PDB entry 5ZET | electron microscopy, 3.20 A resolution | chains O and A of the 34 polymer chains in the assembly

== Chain O ==
Protein: 50S ribosomal protein L17
Source organism: Mycobacterium smegmatis str. MC2 155
UniProtKB: A0QSL9 (RL17_MYCS2); numbering as in UniProt (aligned over 1-199)
Sequence (199 residues; row label = number of the first residue in the row):
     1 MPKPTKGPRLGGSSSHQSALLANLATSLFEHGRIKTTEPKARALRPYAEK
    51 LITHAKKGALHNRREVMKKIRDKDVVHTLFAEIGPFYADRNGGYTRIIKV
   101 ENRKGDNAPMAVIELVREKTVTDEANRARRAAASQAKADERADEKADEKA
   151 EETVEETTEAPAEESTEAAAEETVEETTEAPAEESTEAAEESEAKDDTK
Unresolved in the structure: 1, 119-199

== Chain A ==
Molecule: 23S rRNA
Source organism: Mycobacterium smegmatis str. MC2 155
Sequence (3120 nucleotides; numbered 1 to 3120; the number before each row is that of its first residue):
     1 UAAGUGUUUAAGGGCGCAUGGUGGAUGCCUUGGCACUGGGAGCCGAUGAA
    51 GGACGUAGGAGGCUGCGAUAAGCCUCGGGGAGCUGUCAACCGAGCGUUGA
   101 UCCGAGGAUGUCCGAAUGGGGAAACCCGGCACGAGUGAUGUCGUGUCACC
   151 AGGCGCUGAAUAUAUAGGCGUCUGGGGGGAACGCGGGGAAGUGAAACAUC
   201 UCAGUACCCGUAGGAAGAGAAAACAAAAUGUGAUUCCGUGAGUAGUGGCG
   251 AGCGAAAGCGGAGGAUGGCUAAACCGUAUGCAUGUGAUACCGGGUAGGGG
   301 UUGUGUGUGCGGGGUUGUGGGACCUAUCUUUCCGGCUCUACCUGGCUGGA
   351 GGGCAGUGAGAAAAUGUUGUGGUUAGCGGAAAUGGCUUGGGAUGGCCUGC
   401 CGUAGACGGUGAGAGCCCGGUACGUGAAAACCCGACGUCUGUCUUGAUGG
   451 UGUUCCCGAGUAGCAGCGGGCCCGUGGAAUCUGCUGUGAAUCUGCCGGGA
   501 CCACCCGGUAAGCCUGAAUACUUCCCAGUGACCGAUAGCGGAUUAGUACC
   551 GUGAGGGAAUGGUGAAAAGUACCCCGGGAGGGGAGUGAAAGAGUACCUGA
   601 AACCGUGCGCUUACAAUCCGUCAGAGCCCUCGACGUGUCGUGGGGUGAUG
   651 GCGUGCCUUUUGAAGAAUGAGCCUGCGAGUCAGGGACAUGUCGCGAGGUU
   701 AACCCGGGUGGGGUAGCCGCAGCGAAAGCGAGUCUGAAUAGGGCGUAUCC
   751 ACACAAGAGUGUGUGGUGUAGUGGUGUGUUCUGGACCCGAAGCGGAGUGA
   801 UCUACCCAUGGCCAGGGUGAAGCGCGGGUAAGACCGCGUGGAGGCCCGAA
   851 CCCACUUAGGUUGAAGACUGAGGGGAUGAGCUGUGGGUAGGGGUGAAAGG
   901 CCAAUCAAACUCCGUGAUAGCUGGUUCUCCCCGAAAUGCAUUUAGGUGCA
   951 GCGUCGCAUGUUUCUUGCCGGAGGUAGAGCUACUGGAUGGCCGAUGGGCC
  1001 CCACAGGGUUACUGACGUCAGCCAAACUCCGAAUGCCGGUAAGUCCAAGA
  1051 GUGCGGCAGUGAGACGGCGGGGGAUAAGCUCCGUGCGUCGAGAGGGAAAC
  1101 AGCCCAGAUCGCCGGCUAAGGCCCCUAAGCGUGUGCUAAGUGGAAAAGGA
  1151 UGUGCAGUCGCGAAGACAACCAGGAGGUUGGCUUAGAAGCAGCCACCCUU
  1201 GAAAGAGUGCGUAAUAGCUCACUGGUCAAGUGAUUGUGCGCCGAUAAUGU
  1251 AGCGGGGCUCAAGCACACCGCCGAAGCCGCGGCAGCCAACGUGUUGGCUG
  1301 GGUAGGGGAGCGUCCUGCAUCCGGUGAAGCCGCCGAGUGAUCGAGUGGUG
  1351 GAGGGUGUGGGAGUGAGAAUGCAGGCAUGAGUAGCGAUUAGGCAAGUGAG
  1401 AACCUUGCCCGCCGAAAGACCAAGGGUUCCUGGGCCAGGCCAGUCCGCCC
  1451 AGGGUGAGUCGGGACCUAAGGCGAGGCCGACAGGCGUAGUCGAUGGACAA
  1501 CGGGUUGAUAUUCCCGUACCCGUGUAUGUGCGUCCAUGAUGAAUCAGCGG
  1551 UACUAACCAUCCAAAACCACCGUGACCGCACCUUUCGGGGUGUGGCGUUG
  1601 GUGGGGCUGCAUGGGACCUUCGUUGGUAGUAGUCAAGCGAUGGGGUGACG
  1651 CAGGAAGGUAGCCGUACCGGUCAGUGGUAAUACCGGGGUAAGCCUGUAGG
  1701 GAGUCAGAUAGGUAAAUCCGUCUGGCAUAUAUCCUGAGAGGUGAUGCAUA
  1751 GCCGAGUGAGGCGAAUUCGGUGAUCCUAUGCUGCCGAGAAAAGCCUCUAG
  1801 CGAGGACAUACACGGCCCGUACCCCAAACCAACACAGGUGGUCAGGUAGA
  1851 GAAUACUAAGGCGUACGAGUGAACUAUGGUUAAGGAACUCGGCAAAAUGC
  1901 CCCCGUAACUUCGGGAGAAGGGGGACCCACAUGGCGUGUAAGCCUUUACG
  1951 GCCCAAGCGUGAGUGGGUGGCACAAACCAGUGAGAAGCGACUGUUUACUA
  2001 AAAACACAGGUCCGUGCGAAGUCGCAAGACGAUGUAUACGGACUGACGCC
  2051 UGCCCGGUGCUGGAAGGUUAAGAGGACCCGUUAACUCCCUUUGGGGGUGA
  2101 AGCGGAGAAUUUAAGCCCCAGUAAACGGCGGUGGUAACUAUAACCAUCCU
  2151 AAGGUAGCGAAAUUCCUUGUCGGGUAAGUUCCGACCUGCACGAAUGGCGU
  2201 AACGACUUCUCAACUGUCUCAACCAUAGACUCGGCGAAAUUGCACUACGA
  2251 GUAAAGAUGCUCGUUACGCGCGGCAGGACGAAAAGACCCCGGGACCUUCA
  2301 CUACAACUUGGUAUUGGUGCUCGAUACGGUUUGUGUAGGAUAGGUGGGAG
  2351 ACUGUGAAGCUCACACGCCAGUGUGGGUGGAGUCGUUGUUGAAAUACCAC
  2401 UCUGAUCGUAUUGGGCCUCUAACCUCGGACCGUAUAUCCGGUUCAGGGAC
  2451 AGUGCCUGGUGGGUAGUUUAACUGGGGCGGUUGCCUCCUAAAAUGUAACG
  2501 GAGGCGCCCAAAGGUUCCCUCAACCUGGACGGCAAUCAGGUGUUGAGUGU
  2551 AAGUGCACAAGGGAGCUUGACUGCGAGACGGACAUGUCGAGCAGGGACGA
  2601 AAGUCGGGACUAGUGAUCCGGCACCUCUGAGUGGAAGGGGUGUCGCUCAA
  2651 CGGAUAAAAGGUACCCCGGGGAUAACAGGCUGAUCUUCCCCAAGAGUCCA
  2701 UAUCGACGGGAUGGUUUGGCACCUCGAUGUCGGCUCGUCGCAUCCUGGGG
  2751 CUGGAGCAGGUCCCAAGGGUUGGGCUGUUCGCCCAUUAAAGCGGCACGCG
  2801 AGCUGGGUUUAGAACGUCGUGAGACAGUUCGGUCUCUAUCCGCCGCGCGC
  2851 GUCAGAAGCUUGAGGAAACCUGUCCCUAGUACGAGAGGACCGGGACGGAC
  2901 GAACCUCUGGUAUACCAGUUGUCCCACCAGGGGCACGGCUGGAUAGCCAC
  2951 GUUCGGACAGGAUAACCGCUGAAAGCAUCUAAGCGGGAAACCUCUUCCAA
  3001 GACCAGGCUUCUCACCCUCUAGGAGGGAUAAGGCCCCCCGCAGACCACGG
  3051 GAUUGAUAGACCAGACCUGGAAGCCUAGUAAUAGGUGCAGGGAACUGGCA
  3101 CUAACCGGCCGAAAACUUAC
Unresolved in the structure: 1, 340-344, 634-637, 1004-1005, 1756-1757, 1946-1948, 3120
Covalent attachments: covalent link A1565-G1606, A1566-G1606, A1569-G1603, G1578-G1592

== How chain O and chain A interact ==
Contacting residue pairs (117; chain O residue first):
  Pro2(O) with A2914(A), sugar contact; A3060(A), phosphate contact; G3092(A), phosphate contact; A3093(A), phosphate contact
  Lys3(O) with A2914(A), base contact; G3059(A), salt bridge to the phosphate; A3093(A), sugar contact
  Pro4(O) with A2914(A), base contact; A3093(A), sugar contact; A3094(A), base contact
  Thr5(O) with A2914(A), hydrogen bond to the base
  Lys6(O) with G1871(A), phosphate contact; C3041(A), salt bridge to the phosphate; A3042(A), base contact; G3043(A), hydrogen bond to the base
  Gly7(O) with G1871(A), hydrogen bond to the sugar; A2225(A), phosphate contact
  Pro8(O) with U1870(A), base contact; U2226(A), phosphate contact
  Arg9(O) with A2225(A), salt bridge to the phosphate; U2226(A), hydrogen bond to the phosphate; U2913(A), sugar contact; A2914(A), salt bridge to the phosphate
  Leu10(O) with G1869(A), phosphate contact
  Ser14(O) with A2225(A), hydrogen bond to the phosphate; U2913(A), hydrogen bond to the sugar
  His16(O) with A1390(A), hydrogen bond to the sugar; G1391(A), sugar contact
  Ala19(O) with A1390(A), base contact; C1410(A), sugar contact
  Leu21(O) with A2914(A), base contact
  Asn23(O) with G1391(A), base contact; C1409(A), hydrogen bond to the sugar; C1410(A), hydrogen bond to the sugar
  Leu24(O) with G1392(A), sugar contact
  Ser27(O) with C1393(A), sugar contact
  His31(O) with C1393(A), sugar contact; A1394(A), sugar contact
  Ile34(O) with C1393(A), sugar contact
  Lys35(O) with C1393(A), phosphate contact; A1394(A), phosphate contact
  Thr36(O) with C1393(A), phosphate contact
  Thr37(O) with A1868(A), phosphate contact; G1869(A), phosphate contact
  Pro39(O) with G1869(A), phosphate contact; U1870(A), phosphate contact
  Lys40(O) with G1392(A), sugar contact; G1869(A), phosphate contact
  Ala43(O) with A2914(A), base contact
  Arg45(O) with U3102(A), hydrogen bond to the base
  Glu49(O) with A3060(A), sugar contact
  Lys50(O) with A3060(A), salt bridge to the phosphate; C3061(A), salt bridge to the phosphate; A3093(A), salt bridge to the phosphate
  Thr53(O) with A3060(A), phosphate contact; C3061(A), hydrogen bond to the phosphate
  His54(O) with G3092(A), salt bridge to the phosphate
  Lys57(O) with C3062(A), salt bridge to the phosphate
  Leu60(O) with U1675(A), phosphate contact; G1676(A), phosphate contact; A3072(A), sugar contact
  His61(O) with A3071(A), hydrogen bond to the base; A3072(A), sugar contact; G3090(A), hydrogen bond to the sugar; G3091(A), sugar contact
  Arg63(O) with U1675(A), sugar contact
  Arg64(O) with U1675(A), hydrogen bond to the base; A2929(A), base contact; G2930(A), hydrogen bond to the sugar; A3072(A), phosphate contact; G3073(A), salt bridge to the phosphate
  Met67(O) with U1675(A), base contact; G2931(A), sugar contact
  Lys68(O) with G2931(A), sugar contact; G2932(A), sugar contact
  Arg71(O) with G2932(A), sugar contact; G2933(A), salt bridge to the phosphate
  Asp72(O) with C1409(A), phosphate contact
  Lys73(O) with A1673(A), phosphate contact; G1674(A), salt bridge to the phosphate; U1675(A), base contact; C2925(A), sugar contact; A2926(A), salt bridge to the phosphate
  Asp74(O) with G1674(A), hydrogen bond to the base
  His77(O) with G1674(A), hydrogen bond to the sugar
  Thr78(O) with G1674(A), base contact
  Arg90(O) with C3101(A), hydrogen bond to the sugar; U3102(A), salt bridge to the phosphate
  Asn91(O) with A3060(A), base contact; C3061(A), hydrogen bond to the sugar; C3101(A), base contact
  Gly92(O) with A3060(A), sugar contact; C3061(A), sugar contact; C3101(A), hydrogen bond to the sugar
  Gly93(O) with G3059(A), base contact; A3060(A), hydrogen bond to the sugar; C3101(A), hydrogen bond to the sugar; U3102(A), sugar contact
  Tyr94(O) with A3060(A), sugar contact
  Thr95(O) with U3102(A), hydrogen bond to the sugar
  Arg96(O) with U3102(A), sugar contact; A3103(A), phosphate contact
  Lys99(O) with C3037(A), salt bridge to the phosphate; C3038(A), phosphate contact
  Arg103(O) with A1402(A), hydrogen bond to the sugar; A1868(A), sugar contact
  Lys104(O) with G1400(A), sugar contact; A1402(A), hydrogen bond to the phosphate
  Gly105(O) with G2233(A), hydrogen bond to the sugar
  Asp106(O) with A1402(A), base contact; G1867(A), hydrogen bond to the sugar; A1868(A), sugar contact; G2233(A), base contact
  Asn107(O) with G2233(A), hydrogen bond to the sugar
  Ala108(O) with A1868(A), sugar contact
  Pro109(O) with A1868(A), sugar contact
  Glu118(O) with U3102(A), phosphate contact
Other interface residues (no listed pair), chain O (70 interface residues in all): Gly12, Ser13, Ser15, Gln17, Ser18, Leu20, Arg42, Pro46, Tyr47, Glu65, Ile97, Val116
Other interface residues (no listed pair), chain A (56 interface residues in all): A1401, A2227, G2234, C2934, C3039, G3040

== Summary ==
The interface between chain O and chain A involves 70 residues on one side and 56 on the other; the contacts
include 28 hydrogen bonds and 15 salt bridges. Polar contacts include Thr5(O)-A2914(A), Lys6(O)-G3043(A) and
Arg45(O)-U3102(A).
Here chain O is 50S ribosomal protein L17 and chain A is 23S rRNA, both from Mycobacterium smegmatis str. MC2
155. Entry 5ZET (M. smegmatis P/P state 50S ribosomal subunit) was determined by electron microscopy,
deposited together with 5ZEB, 5ZEP, 5ZEU and 5ZEY.
